Entry 8T6N (X-ray diffraction, 3.63 A resolution); this record covers chains A and H of the 8 polymer chains in the assembly.

== Chain A ==
Name: T33-27.1 : B
From: synthetic construct
Chain sequence (184 residues; row label = number of the first residue in the row):
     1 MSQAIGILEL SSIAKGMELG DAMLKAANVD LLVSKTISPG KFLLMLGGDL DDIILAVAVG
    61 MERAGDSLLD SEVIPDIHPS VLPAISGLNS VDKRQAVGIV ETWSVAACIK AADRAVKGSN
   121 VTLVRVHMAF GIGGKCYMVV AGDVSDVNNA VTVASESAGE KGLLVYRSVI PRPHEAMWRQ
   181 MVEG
Disordered / not traced: 1-2, 184

== Chain H ==
Name: T33-27.1 : A
From: synthetic construct
Chain sequence (160 residues; each row starts with the number of its first residue):
     1 MTMADETIIL NVLGQYTRAH DRRDPDAMAA LFAPDASIVV LDAVGGASKP ISVLHGRDAI
    61 RVAVRQMMAP HGYRAWSQNV VNAPVIHIHG DTARLDAQFM VFSILAAEVP DGGWPTGTFG
   121 AQGRIVPIEA GTYTLFLRTV PDGWVIAHMV IKHRLPMAFG
Disordered / not traced: 1-2, 160

== Chain A / chain H interface ==
Contacting residue pairs (4; chain A residue first):
  Asn148(A) - Asp26(H)  hydrogen bond
  Glu156(A) - Arg57(H)
  Glu156(A) - Arg61(H)  salt bridge
  Gly162(A) - Pro141(H)
Other interface residues (no listed pair), chain A (5 interface residues in all): Thr152, Lys161

== Summary ==
The interface between chain A and chain H involves 5 residues on one side and 4 on the other; the contacts
include 1 hydrogen bond and 1 salt bridge. Polar pairs include Glu156(A)-Arg61(H) and Asn148(A)-Asp26(H).
Here chain A is T33-27.1 : B and chain H is T33-27.1 : A, both from synthetic construct. Entry 8T6N (Crystal
structure of T33-27.1: Deep-learning sequence design of co-assembling tetrahedron protein nanoparticles) was
determined by X-ray diffraction together with 8T6C and 8T6E from the same study.
